7JK6 - chains E and C of the 6 polymer chains in the assembly; structure by electron microscopy, 4.00 A resolution.

Chain E:
Name: Origin recognition complex subunit 5
Source organism: Drosophila melanogaster
UniProt: Q24169 (ORC5_DROME); residues 1-460 here = UniProt positions 1-460
Chain sequence (460 residues; numbered 1 to 460; the number before each row is that of its first residue):
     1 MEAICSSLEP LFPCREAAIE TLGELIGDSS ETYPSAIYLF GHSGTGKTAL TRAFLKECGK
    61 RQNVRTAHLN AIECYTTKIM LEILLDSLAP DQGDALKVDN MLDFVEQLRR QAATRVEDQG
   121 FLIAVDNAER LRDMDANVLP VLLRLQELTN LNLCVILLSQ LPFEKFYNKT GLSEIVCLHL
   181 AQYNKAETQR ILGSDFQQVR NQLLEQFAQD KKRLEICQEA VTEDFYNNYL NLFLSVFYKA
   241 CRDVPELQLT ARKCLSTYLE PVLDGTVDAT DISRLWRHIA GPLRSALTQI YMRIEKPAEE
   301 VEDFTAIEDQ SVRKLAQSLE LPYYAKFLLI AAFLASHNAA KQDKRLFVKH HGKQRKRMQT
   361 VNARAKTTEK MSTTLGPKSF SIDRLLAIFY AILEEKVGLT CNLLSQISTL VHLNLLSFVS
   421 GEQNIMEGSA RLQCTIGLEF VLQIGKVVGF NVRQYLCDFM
Unresolved in the structure: 207-210, 264-274, 296-317, 338-375, 422-428, 457-460
Curated features (UniProtKB/Swiss-Prot):
  - binding site (ATP): Gly-41 to Thr-48
Bound ions: Mg2+: Thr-48 (together with ATP)
Residues lining bound ligands: ATP (adenosine-5'-triphosphate): Phe-12, Pro-13, Arg-15, His-42, Ser-43, Gly-44, Thr-45, Gly-46, Lys-47, Thr-48, Ala-49, Asn-127, Gln-160, Tyr-183, Ile-191, Pro-245, Gln-248

Chain C:
Name: Origin recognition complex subunit 3
Source organism: Drosophila melanogaster
UniProt: Q7K2L1 (Q7K2L1_DROME); numbering as in UniProt (aligned over 1-721)
Chain sequence (721 residues; numbered 1 to 721; the number before each row is that of its first residue):
     1 MDPTISVSKG CFVYKNGATR AGKKAASKRK RPAAESSSLL GKEVVQQPFY EEYRKAWNQI
    61 NDHIADLQHR SYARTLEQLV DFVVGQAERD TPDEVLPTAA LLTGINQPDH LSQFTALTQR
   121 LHAQRAAMVC VLQSRDCATL KAAVETLVFG LVEDNAEVEQ MEDEDEDEDG AERDRKRLRR
   181 SQCTMKQLKS WYTNNFDSEQ KRRQLVVILP DFECFNASVL QDLILILSAH CGSLPFVLVL
   241 GVATAMTAVH GTLPYHVSSK IRLRVFQTQA APTGLNEVLD KVLLSPKYAF HLSGKTFKFL
   301 THIFLYYDFS IHGFIQGFKY CLMEHFFGGN AFALCTDYSK ALGRIKQLTH EDMETIRRLP
   361 SFRPYVEQIN DCKRIIAVLT DDDYLKKKLP QLLRDCLLHF LLFRCSLEFL TELVGDLPRC
   421 PLGKLRRELY VNCLNRAIIS TPEYKECLQM LSFLSKDEFV AKVNRALERT EQFLVEEIAP
   481 LELGEACTAV LRPKLEAIRL AVDEVVKATM ATITTTSPNE TRQATDHLTP VASRQELKDQ
   541 LLQRSKEDKM RHQLNTPTTQ FGRALQKTLQ LIETQIVQDH LRALQDAPPI HELFVFSDIA
   601 TVRRNIIGAP RAALHTALNN PHFYMQCKCC ELQDQSLLVG TLPDLSVVYK LHLECGRMIN
   661 LFDWLQAFRS VVSDSDHEEV AQEQIDPQIQ ARFTRAVAEL QFLGYIKMSK RKTDHATRLT
   721 W
Unresolved in the structure: 1-9, 21-37, 90-93, 160-176, 199-201, 370-373, 509-561, 628-721
Reported in the primary citation:
  - mutagenesis - K141A (3-fold): decreased binding to DNA

Interface between chain E and chain C:
Contacting residue pairs (47):
  Ile-72(E) / Leu-140(C)
  Ile-72(E) / Asp-222(C)
  Ile-72(E) / Leu-225(C)  hydrophobic
  Glu-73(E) / Ile-226(C)
  Tyr-75(E) / Lys-141(C)
  Tyr-75(E) / Val-144(C)
  Tyr-75(E) / Glu-145(C)  hydrogen bond
  Ile-79(E) / Thr-184(C)
  Asp-86(E) / Lys-186(C)  salt bridge
  Arg-130(E) / Asp-222(C)  salt bridge
  Asp-243(E) / Tyr-255(C)  hydrogen bond
  Tyr-291(E) / Tyr-255(C)  hydrophobic
  Met-292(E) / His-250(C)
  Arg-293(E) / Ser-258(C)
  Arg-293(E) / Ile-261(C)
  Ile-294(E) / His-250(C)
  Ile-294(E) / Leu-263(C)
  Glu-295(E) / Leu-263(C)  hydrogen bond (backbone-backbone)
  Glu-295(E) / Arg-264(C)  salt bridge
  Leu-319(E) / Thr-244(C)
  Leu-319(E) / Ala-245(C)  hydrophobic
  Leu-321(E) / Phe-309(C)
  Pro-322(E) / Leu-305(C)
  Pro-322(E) / Tyr-307(C)
  Pro-322(E) / Phe-309(C)
  Tyr-323(E) / Leu-305(C)
  Tyr-323(E) / Tyr-306(C)  hydrophobic
  Tyr-324(E) / Tyr-306(C)
  Tyr-324(E) / Tyr-307(C)  hydrophobic
  Thr-400(E) / Tyr-307(C)
  Thr-400(E) / Ile-607(C)
  Thr-400(E) / Gly-608(C)
  Cys-401(E) / Gly-608(C)  hydrogen bond (backbone-backbone)
  Asn-402(E) / Tyr-307(C)
  Asn-402(E) / Asp-308(C)  hydrogen bond
  Asn-402(E) / Ile-607(C)
  Gln-406(E) / Ile-105(C)
  Gln-406(E) / Tyr-307(C)  hydrogen bond (side chain-backbone)
  Gln-406(E) / Asp-308(C)
  His-412(E) / Glu-213(C)
  His-412(E) / Cys-214(C)  hydrogen bond
  Leu-413(E) / Ile-105(C)
  Leu-413(E) / Glu-213(C)
  Leu-413(E) / Ala-243(C)  hydrophobic
  Leu-413(E) / Thr-244(C)  hydrogen bond (backbone-side chain)
  Asn-414(E) / Glu-213(C)
  Leu-415(E) / Thr-244(C)
Other interface residues (no listed pair), chain E (33 interface residues in all): Ser-43, Glu-82, Glu-246, Glu-320, Val-397, Leu-399, Leu-403, Thr-409
Other interface residues (no listed pair), chain C (33 interface residues in all): Ala-229, His-230, Ser-259, Arg-262, Ala-609

Summary:
The chain E/chain C interface involves 33 residues from each chain; the contacts include 8 hydrogen bonds and
3 salt bridges. Polar pairs include Asp-86(E)/Lys-186(C), Arg-130(E)/Asp-222(C) and Glu-295(E)/Arg-264(C).
Ligands of chain E: ATP. From UniProt: 8 ATP-binding residues on chain E. From the paper: K141A of chain C
reduces binding to DNA.
Chain E is Origin recognition complex subunit 5 and chain C is Origin recognition complex subunit 3, both from
Drosophila melanogaster; the structure, Structure of Drosophila ORC in the active conformation, was determined
by electron microscopy, deposited together with 7JGR, 7JGS, 7JK2, 7JK3, 7JK4 and 7JK5.
